PDB entry 8B6L | electron microscopy, 7.60 A resolution (low resolution: residue-level contacts below are approximate; hydrogen-bond / salt-bridge calls are withheld) | chains I and O of the 16 polymer chains in the assembly

[Chain I]
Name: Dolichyl-diphosphooligosaccharide--protein glycosyltransferase subunit STT3A
From: Homo sapiens
Notes: EC 2.4.99.18
Reference sequence: P46977 (STT3A_HUMAN); residue numbers follow UniProt; this construct covers 1-705
Amino-acid sequence (705 residues; numbered 1 to 705; the number before each row is that of its first residue):
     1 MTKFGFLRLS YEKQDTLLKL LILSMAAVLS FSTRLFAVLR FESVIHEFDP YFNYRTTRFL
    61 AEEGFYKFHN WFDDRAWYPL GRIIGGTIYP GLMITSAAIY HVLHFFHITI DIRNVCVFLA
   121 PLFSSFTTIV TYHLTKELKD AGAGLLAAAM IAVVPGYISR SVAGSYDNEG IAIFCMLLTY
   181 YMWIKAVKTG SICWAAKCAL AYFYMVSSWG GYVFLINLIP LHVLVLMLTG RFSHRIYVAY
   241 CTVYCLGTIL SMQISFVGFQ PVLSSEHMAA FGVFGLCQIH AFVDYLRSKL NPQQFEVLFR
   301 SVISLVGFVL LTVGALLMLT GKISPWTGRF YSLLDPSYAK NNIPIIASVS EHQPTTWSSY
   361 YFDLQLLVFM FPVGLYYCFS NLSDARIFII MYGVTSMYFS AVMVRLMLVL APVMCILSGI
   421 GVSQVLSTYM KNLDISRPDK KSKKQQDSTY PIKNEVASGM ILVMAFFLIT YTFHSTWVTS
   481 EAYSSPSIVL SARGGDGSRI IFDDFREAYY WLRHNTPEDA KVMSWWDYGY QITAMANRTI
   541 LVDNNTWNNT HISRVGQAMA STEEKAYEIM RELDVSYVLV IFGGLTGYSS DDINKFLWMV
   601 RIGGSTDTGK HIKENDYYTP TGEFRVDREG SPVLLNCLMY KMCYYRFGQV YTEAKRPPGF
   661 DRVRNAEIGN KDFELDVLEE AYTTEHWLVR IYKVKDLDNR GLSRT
Disordered / not traced: 1-9, 438-448
Swiss-Prot annotation at these positions:
  - region: Trp525 to Asp527 (Interacts with target acceptor peptide in protein substrate)
  - motif: Glu47 to Asp49 (DXD motif 1), Asp167 to Glu169 (DXD motif 2), Ser348 to Glu351 (SVSE motif), Trp525 to Gly529 (WWDYG motif), Asp592 to Met599 (DK motif)
  - binding site (Mn(2+)): Asp49, Asp167, Glu169
  - binding site (dolichyl diphosphooligosaccharide): Arg405, Tyr530
  - site: Asp49 (Interacts with target acceptor peptide in protein substrate), Arg160 (Important for catalytic activity), Glu351 (Interacts with target acceptor peptide in protein substrate), Lys595 (Interacts with target acceptor peptide in protein substrate)
  - glycosylation (N-linked (GlcNAc...) asparagine): Asn537, Asn544, Asn548 (high mannose)
  - natural variant: His46 (H46R: In CDG1WAD loss of function, when tested in a heterologous system), Arg160 (R160Q: In CDG1WAD loss of function, when tested in a heterologous system), Arg329 (R329C: In CDG1WAD; uncertain significance), Arg405 (R405C: In CDG1WAD loss of function, when tested in a heterologous system; R405H: In CDG1WAD), Tyr530 (Y530S: In CDG1WAD; uncertain significance), Thr546 (T546I: In CDG1WAD; uncertain significance), Val626 (V626A: In CDG1WAR)
  - mutagenesis: Trp209 (W209F: In LLO mutant; abolished oligosaccharyl transferase activity due to defects in binding lipid-linked oligosaccharide; when associated with A-405 and A-530), Phe256 (F256P: Confers resistance to inhibitor N-glycosylation inhibitor NGI-1), Gln260 (Q260R: Confers resistance to inhibitor N-glycosylation inhibitor NGI-1), Glu266 (E266K: Confers resistance to inhibitor N-glycosylation inhibitor NGI-1), Tyr331 (Y331H: Confers resistance to inhibitor N-glycosylation inhibitor NGI-1), Arg405 (R405A: In LLO mutant; abolished oligosaccharyl transferase activity due to defects in binding lipid-linked oligosaccharide; when associated with F-209 and A-530), Trp525 to Asp527 (Impaired ability to prevent hyperglycosylation of target proteins), Tyr530 (Y530A: In LLO mutant; abolished oligosaccharyl transferase activity due to defects in binding lipid-linked oligosaccharide; when associated with F-209 and A-405)

[Chain O]
Name: Dolichyl-diphosphooligosaccharide--protein glycosyltransferase subunit 1
From: Homo sapiens
Reference sequence: P04843 (RPN1_HUMAN); residues 1-607 here = UniProt positions 1-607
Amino-acid sequence (607 residues; each row starts with the number of its first residue):
     1 MEAPAAGLFL LLLLGTWAPA PGSASSEAPP LINEDVKRTV DLSSHLAKVT AEVVLAHLGG
    61 GSTSRATSFL LALEPELEAR LAHLGVQVKG EDEEENNLEV RETKIKGKSG RFFTVKLPVA
   121 LDPGAKISVI VETVYTHVLH PYPTQITQSE KQFVVFEGNH YFYSPYPTKT QTMRVKLASR
   181 NVESYTKLGN PTRSEDLLDY GPFRDVPAYS QDTFKVHYEN NSPFLTITSM TRVIEVSHWG
   241 NIAVEENVDL KHTGAVLKGP FSRYDYQRQP DSGISSIRSF KTILPAAAQD VYYRDEIGNV
   301 STSHLLILDD SVEMEIRPRF PLFGGWKTHY IVGYNLPSYE YLYNLGDQYA LKMRFVDHVF
   361 DEQVIDSLTV KIILPEGAKN IEIDSPYEIS RAPDELHYTY LDTFGRPVIV AYKKNLVEQH
   421 IQDIVVHYTF NKVLMLQEPL LVVAAFYILF FTVIIYVRLD FSITKDPAAE ARMKVACITE
   481 QVLTLVNKRI GLYRHFDETV NRYKQSRDIS TLNSGKKSLE TEHKALTSEI ALLQSRLKTE
   541 GSDLCDRVSE MQKLDAQVKE LVLKSAVEAE RLVAGKLKKD TYIENEKLIS GKRQELVTKI
   601 DHILDAL
Disordered / not traced: 1-27
Swiss-Prot annotation at these positions:
  - modified residue (N6-acetyllysine): Lys187, Lys538
  - glycosylation: Asn299 (N-linked (GlcNAc...) asparagine)
  - cross-link: Lys538 (Glycyl lysine isopeptide (Lys-Gly) (interchain with G-Cter in SUMO2))

[How chain I and chain O interact]
Pairs across the interface (41; chain I residue first):
  Glu42(I) - Gly298(O)
  Glu42(I) - Asn299(O)
  His107(I) - Thr399(O)
  His107(I) - Tyr400(O)
  His107(I) - Asp402(O)
  Ile108(I) - Tyr400(O)
  Thr109(I) - Tyr400(O)
  Ile110(I) - Tyr400(O)
  Arg437(I) - Asp605(O)
  Ile501(I) - Ser301(O)
  Asp503(I) - Arg319(O)
  Arg506(I) - Ile297(O)
  Arg506(I) - Gly298(O)
  Arg506(I) - Arg319(O)
  Glu507(I) - Arg319(O)
  Tyr510(I) - Glu296(O)
  Tyr510(I) - Ile297(O)
  Tyr510(I) - His329(O)
  Trp511(I) - Trp326(O)
  Arg513(I) - Glu296(O)
  His514(I) - Lys327(O)
  Asn515(I) - Phe320(O)
  Asn515(I) - Trp326(O)
  Asn515(I) - Lys327(O)
  Arg646(I) - Ser262(O)
  Arg646(I) - Tyr264(O)
  Arg646(I) - Asp265(O)
  Gln649(I) - Tyr264(O)
  Val650(I) - Arg268(O)
  Glu680(I) - Pro260(O)
  Glu680(I) - Phe261(O)
  Ala681(I) - Phe261(O)
  Tyr682(I) - Phe261(O)
  Tyr682(I) - Arg263(O)
  Tyr682(I) - Phe320(O)
  Tyr682(I) - Pro321(O)
  Thr683(I) - Arg263(O)
  Glu685(I) - Gln267(O)
  Glu685(I) - Arg317(O)
  Trp687(I) - Arg263(O)
  Trp687(I) - Gln267(O)
Other interface residues (no listed pair), chain I (25 interface residues in all): Thr684
Other interface residues (no listed pair), chain O (27 interface residues in all): Asp295, Thr328, Tyr398

[Overview]
The interface between chain I and chain O involves 25 residues on one side and 27 on the other. UniProt lists
3 Mn2+-binding residues, dolichyl diphosphooligosaccharide-binding residues Arg405(I) and Tyr530(I) and 10
mutagenesis sites on chain I.
Here chain I is Dolichyl-diphosphooligosaccharide--protein glycosyltransferase subunit STT3A and chain O is
Dolichyl-diphosphooligosaccharide--protein glycosyltransferase subunit 1, both from Homo sapiens. Entry 8B6L
(Subtomogram average of the human Sec61-TRAP-OSTA-translocon) was determined by electron microscopy together
with 8B6Z from the same study.
